Entry 7ZTS (electron microscopy, 16.00 A resolution (very low resolution: no residue pairs are listed; an interface is given only as per-side residue counts)); this record covers chains AA and AC of the 110 polymer chains in the assembly.

Chain AA (and AC):
Protein: Major capsid protein
Organism: Saccharomyces cerevisiae BY4741
Notes: chain AC of this document is another copy of the same molecule, construct and numbering; everything in this record applies to it too
UniProtKB: Q87026 (GAG_SCVLB); residues 1-697 here = UniProt positions 1-697
Chain sequence (697 residues; row label = number of the first residue in the row):
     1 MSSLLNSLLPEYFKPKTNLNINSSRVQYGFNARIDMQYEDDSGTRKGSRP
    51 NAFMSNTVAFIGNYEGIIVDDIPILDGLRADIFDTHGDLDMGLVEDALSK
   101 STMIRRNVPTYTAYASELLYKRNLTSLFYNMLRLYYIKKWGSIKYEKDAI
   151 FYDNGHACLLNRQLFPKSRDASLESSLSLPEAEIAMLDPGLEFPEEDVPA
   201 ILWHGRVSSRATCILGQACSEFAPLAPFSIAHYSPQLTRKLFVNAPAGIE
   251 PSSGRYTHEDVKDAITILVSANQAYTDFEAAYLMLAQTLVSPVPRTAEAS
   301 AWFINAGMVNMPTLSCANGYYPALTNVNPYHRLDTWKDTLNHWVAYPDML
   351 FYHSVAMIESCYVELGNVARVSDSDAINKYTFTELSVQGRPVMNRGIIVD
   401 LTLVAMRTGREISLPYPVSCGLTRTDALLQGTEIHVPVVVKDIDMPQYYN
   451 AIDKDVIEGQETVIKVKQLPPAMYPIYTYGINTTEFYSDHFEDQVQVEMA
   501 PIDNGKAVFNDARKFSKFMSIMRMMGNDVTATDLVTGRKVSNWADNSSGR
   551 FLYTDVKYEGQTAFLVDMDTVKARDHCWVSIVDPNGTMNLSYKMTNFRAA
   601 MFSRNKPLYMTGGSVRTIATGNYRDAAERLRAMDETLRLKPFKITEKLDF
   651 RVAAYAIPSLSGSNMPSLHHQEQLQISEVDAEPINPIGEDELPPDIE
Disordered / not traced: 659-697

Chain AA / chain AC interface:
At this resolution (16 A) residue pairs are not listed: 6 residues of chain AA and 10 of chain AC lie at the interface.

In short:
The interface between chain AA and chain AC involves 6 residues on one side and 10 on the other.
Both chains are Major capsid protein (Saccharomyces cerevisiae BY4741). Entry 7ZTS (Saccharomyces cerevisiae
L-BC virus, open particle, asymmetric reconstruction) was determined by electron microscopy, deposited
together with 7QWX, 7QWZ and 7ZUF.
